PDB entry 8Q9N | X-ray diffraction, 1.51 A resolution | chains A and K of the 5 polymer chains in the assembly

# Chain A
Name: MEF2D protein
Source organism: Homo sapiens
UniProt: Q05BX2 (Q05BX2_HUMAN); residues 1-95 here = UniProt positions 1-95
Chain sequence (95 residues; row label = number of the first residue in the row):
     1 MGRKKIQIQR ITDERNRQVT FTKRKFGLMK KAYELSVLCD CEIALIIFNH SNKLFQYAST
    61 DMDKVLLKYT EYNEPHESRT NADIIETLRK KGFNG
Not modelled in the structure: 1, 93-95

# Chain K
Molecule: DNA MADS box
Sequence (14 nucleotides; row label = number of the first residue in the row):
     2 AACTATTTAT AAGA

# How chain A and chain K interact
Contacting residue pairs (10):
  Gly2(A) with DT7(K), hydrogen bond to the base; DT8(K), hydrogen bond to the sugar
  Arg3(A) with DT5(K), hydrogen bond to the base; DA6(K), hydrogen bond to the sugar; DT7(K), sugar contact
  Lys4(A) with DT8(K), sugar contact
  Lys5(A) with DT8(K), sugar contact; DT9(K), phosphate contact
  Lys31(A) with DA10(K), hydrogen bond to the phosphate; DT11(K), salt bridge to the phosphate
Interface residues without a listed pair, chain K (8 interface residues in all): DC4

# In short
5 residues of chain A and 8 residues of chain K are in contact; the contacts include 5 hydrogen bonds and 1
salt bridge. Polar contacts include Gly2(A)-DT7(K), Arg3(A)-DT5(K) and Gly2(A)-DT8(K).
Here chain A is MEF2D protein (Homo sapiens) and chain K is DNA MADS box. Entry 8Q9N (Crystal Structure of the
MADS-box/MEF2 Domain of MEF2D bound to dsDNA and MITR deacetylase binding motif ...) was determined by X-ray
diffraction (same publication as 8PDE, 8Q9P, 8Q9Q, 8Q9R and 8C84).
